Entry 3N1T (X-ray diffraction, 1.72 A resolution); this record covers chains A and B.

== Chain A (and B) ==
Name: HIT-like protein hinT
From: Escherichia coli
Notes: chain B of this document is another copy of the same molecule, construct and numbering; everything in this record applies to it too
UniProtKB: P0ACE7 (HINT_ECOLI); residues 1-119 here = UniProt positions 1-119
Chain sequence (119 residues; numbered 1 to 119; the number before each row is that of its first residue):
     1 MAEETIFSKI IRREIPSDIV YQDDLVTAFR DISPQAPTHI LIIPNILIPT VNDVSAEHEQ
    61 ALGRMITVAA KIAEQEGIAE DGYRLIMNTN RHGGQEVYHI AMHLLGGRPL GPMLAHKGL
Disordered / not traced: 1-2, 117-119 (chain B: 1, 119)
Sequence notes: engineered mutation Ala-101 (His in P0ACE7)
Swiss-Prot annotation at these positions:
  - motif: His-99, Ile-100, Met-102 to Leu-105 (Histidine triad motif)
  - binding site (GMP): Arg-30 to Ile-32, Asn-88, Glu-96, Val-97
  - mutagenesis: Leu-114 to Leu-119 (Strongly reduces enzyme activity), Lys-117 to Leu-119 (Abolishes enzyme activity)
Ligand contacts: guanosine-5'-monophosphate (5GP): Ile-6, Phe-7, Ile-10, Ile-15, Phe-29, Arg-30, Asp-31, Ile-32, Ser-33, Leu-41, Asn-88, Gly-94, Gln-95, Glu-96, Val-97, His-103

== How chain A and chain B interact ==
Residue-residue contacts (94; chain A residue first):
  Gln-35(A) with Met-113(B); Leu-114(B); Lys-117(B); Gly-118(B)
  Ala-36(A) with Gly-118(B)
  His-39(A) with Met-113(B)
  Val-51(A) with Ile-66(B), hydrophobic; Ala-70(B); Tyr-83(B)
  Asn-52(A) with Ala-79(B), hydrogen bond (side chain-backbone); Tyr-83(B), hydrogen bond
  Val-54(A) with Thr-67(B); Ala-70(B), hydrophobic
  Ser-55(A) with Thr-67(B)
  Glu-59(A) with Glu-59(B); Gly-63(B); Arg-64(B), salt bridge; Thr-67(B), hydrogen bond
  Gln-60(A) with Gln-60(B)
  Leu-62(A) with Gly-63(B); Ile-66(B), hydrophobic; Thr-67(B)
  Gly-63(A) with Glu-59(B); Leu-62(B); Gly-63(B)
  Arg-64(A) with Glu-59(B), salt bridge
  Ile-66(A) with Leu-62(B), hydrophobic
  Thr-67(A) with Val-54(B); Ser-55(B); Glu-59(B)
  Ala-70(A) with Val-51(B); Val-54(B), hydrophobic
  Ala-79(A) with Asn-52(B); Asn-90(B), hydrogen bond (backbone-side chain)
  Glu-80(A) with Asn-90(B), hydrogen bond (backbone-side chain)
  Asp-81(A) with Asn-90(B); Arg-91(B), salt bridge; His-92(B), salt bridge
  Gly-82(A) with Thr-89(B); Asn-90(B); His-92(B)
  Tyr-83(A) with Val-51(B); Asn-52(B), hydrogen bond; Asn-88(B); Thr-89(B), hydrogen bond (backbone-backbone); Gly-93(B)
  Arg-84(A) with Ile-86(B); Met-87(B); Asn-88(B), hydrogen bond; Gly-93(B), hydrogen bond (side chain-backbone); Leu-114(B)
  Leu-85(A) with Leu-85(B); Ile-86(B); Met-87(B), hydrogen bond (backbone-backbone)
  Ile-86(A) with Arg-84(B); Leu-85(B); Ile-86(B), hydrophobic; Met-113(B), hydrophobic
  Met-87(A) with Arg-84(B); Leu-85(B), hydrogen bond (backbone-backbone)
  Asn-88(A) with Tyr-83(B); Arg-84(B), hydrogen bond; Met-113(B)
  Thr-89(A) with Gly-82(B); Tyr-83(B), hydrogen bond (backbone-backbone)
  Asn-90(A) with Ala-79(B), hydrogen bond (side chain-backbone); Glu-80(B), hydrogen bond (side chain-backbone); Asp-81(B); Gly-82(B)
  Arg-91(A) with Asp-81(B), hydrogen bond (backbone-backbone)
  His-92(A) with Asp-81(B), hydrogen bond (backbone-backbone); Gly-82(B); Arg-108(B); Pro-109(B); Leu-110(B), hydrogen bond (backbone-backbone)
  Gly-93(A) with Tyr-83(B); Arg-84(B), hydrogen bond (backbone-side chain)
  His-103(A) with Met-113(B)
  Leu-105(A) with Leu-114(B), hydrophobic
  Arg-108(A) with His-92(B); His-116(B), hydrogen bond (side chain-backbone); Lys-117(B); Gly-118(B), hydrogen bond (side chain-backbone)
  Pro-109(A) with His-92(B)
  Leu-110(A) with His-92(B), hydrogen bond (backbone-backbone); His-116(B)
  Met-113(A) with Gln-35(B); Ile-86(B), hydrophobic; Asn-88(B); His-103(B); Met-113(B)
  Leu-114(A) with Gln-35(B)
  Ala-115(A) with Ala-115(B), hydrophobic
  His-116(A) with Gln-35(B)
Interface residues without a listed pair, chain A (45 interface residues in all): Pro-37, Ala-56, Gly-94, Met-102, Gly-107, Gly-111
Interface residues without a listed pair, chain B (44 interface residues in all): Ala-36, His-39, Ala-56, Leu-105, Gly-107, Pro-112

== Overview ==
45 residues of chain A and 44 residues of chain B are in contact, with 22 hydrogen bonds and 4 salt bridges.
Polar pairs include Glu-59(A)/Arg-64(B), Asp-81(A)/Arg-91(B) and Asp-81(A)/His-92(B). Ligands of chain A:
guanosine-5'-monophosphate.
Chain A and chain B are both HIT-like protein hinT (Escherichia coli); the structure, Crystal structure of the
H101A mutant ecHint GMP complex, was determined by X-ray diffraction, deposited together with 3N1S.
